PDB entry 8I95 | electron microscopy, 2.88 A resolution | chains C and D of the 6 polymer chains in the assembly

Chain C:
Molecule: C3a anaphylatoxin chemotactic receptor
From: Homo sapiens
Reference sequence: Q16581 (C3AR_HUMAN); residues 2-482 here = UniProt positions 2-482
Chain sequence (538 residues; row label = number of the first residue in the row; numbers below 1 keep their minus sign (Met-55 is residue -55)):
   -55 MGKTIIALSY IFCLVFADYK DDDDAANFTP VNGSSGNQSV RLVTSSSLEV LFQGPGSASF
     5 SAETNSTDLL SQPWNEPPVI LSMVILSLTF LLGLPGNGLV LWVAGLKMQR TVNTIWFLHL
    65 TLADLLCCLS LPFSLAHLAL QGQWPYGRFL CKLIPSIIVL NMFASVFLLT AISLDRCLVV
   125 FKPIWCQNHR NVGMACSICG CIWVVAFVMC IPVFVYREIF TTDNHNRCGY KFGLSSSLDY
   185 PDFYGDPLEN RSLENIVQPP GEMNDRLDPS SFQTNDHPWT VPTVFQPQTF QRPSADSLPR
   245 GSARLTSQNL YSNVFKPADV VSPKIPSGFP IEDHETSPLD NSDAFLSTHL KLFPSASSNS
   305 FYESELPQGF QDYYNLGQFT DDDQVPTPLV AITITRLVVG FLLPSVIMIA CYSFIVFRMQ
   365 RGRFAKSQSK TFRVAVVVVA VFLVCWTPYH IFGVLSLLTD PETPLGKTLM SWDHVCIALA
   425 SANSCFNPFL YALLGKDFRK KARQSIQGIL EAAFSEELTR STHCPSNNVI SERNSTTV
Disordered / not traced: -55 to 16, 175-330, 453-482
Disulfide bonds: Cys95-Cys172
Sequence notes: initiating methionine (-55); expression tag (-54 to 1)

Chain D:
Molecule: EP54 ligand
From: Homo sapiens
Chain sequence (10 residues; each row starts with the number of its first residue):
     1 YSFKPMPLAR
Disordered / not traced: 1
Modified / non-standard residues: Ala9 (D-alanine; DAL)

How chain C and chain D interact:
Contacting residue pairs - 35 pairs, chain C then chain D:
  Phe77(C) with Leu8(D)
  Ser78(C) with Leu8(D)
  His81(C) with Leu8(D)
  Trp88(C) with Leu8(D), hydrophobic
  Pro99(C) with Leu8(D)
  Ile102(C) with Leu8(D), hydrophobic; Ala9(D)
  Val103(C) with Ala9(D); Arg10(D)
  Met106(C) with Ala9(D)
  Val157(C) with Arg10(D)
  Arg161(C) with Pro7(D); Arg10(D)
  Glu162(C) with Phe3(D)
  Phe164(C) with Phe3(D)
  Arg171(C) with Phe3(D)
  Cys172(C) with Phe3(D)
  Gly173(C) with Phe3(D)
  Tyr174(C) with Ser2(D); Phe3(D); Lys4(D), hydrogen bond (backbone-backbone); Met6(D), hydrophobic; Arg10(D), hydrogen bond (side chain-backbone)
  Leu333(C) with Lys4(D); Met6(D), hydrophobic
  Arg340(C) with Arg10(D), hydrogen bond (side chain-backbone)
  Tyr393(C) with Ala9(D), hydrogen bond (side chain-backbone); Arg10(D), hydrogen bond (backbone-side chain)
  Phe396(C) with Arg10(D)
  Gly397(C) with Arg10(D)
  Asp417(C) with Pro7(D); Arg10(D), salt bridge
  Cys420(C) with Arg10(D)
  Ile421(C) with Pro7(D), hydrophobic; Arg10(D)
Also at the interface, not in a pair above, chain C (27 interface residues in all): Ile163, Met414, His418
Also at the interface, not in a pair above, chain D (9 interface residues in all): Pro5
The authors on this interface:
  - residue pairs: Arg161(C)-Leu8(D)
  - interface residues, chain D: Arg10(D)

In short:
The interface between chain C and chain D involves 27 residues on one side and 9 on the other; the contacts
include 5 hydrogen bonds and 1 salt bridge. Polar pairs include Asp417(C)-Arg10(D), Tyr174(C)-Arg10(D) and
Arg340(C)-Arg10(D). The authors report a contact between Arg161(C) and Leu8(D). From the paper: the interface
residue Arg10(D).
Here chain C is C3a anaphylatoxin chemotactic receptor and chain D is EP54 ligand, both from Homo sapiens.
Entry 8I95 (Structure of EP54-C3aR-Go complex) was determined by electron microscopy, deposited together with
8HPT, 8HQC, 8I97, 8I9A, 8I9L, 8I9S and 3 further entries.
